8SJD - chains A and I of the 10 polymer chains in the assembly; structure by electron microscopy, 5.10 A resolution (low resolution: residue-level contacts below are approximate; hydrogen-bond / salt-bridge calls are withheld).

# Chain A
Protein: Hermes transposase
From: Musca domestica
UniProt: Q25438 (Q25438_MUSDO); numbering as in UniProt (aligned over 1-612)
Chain sequence (612 residues; row label = number of the first residue in the row):
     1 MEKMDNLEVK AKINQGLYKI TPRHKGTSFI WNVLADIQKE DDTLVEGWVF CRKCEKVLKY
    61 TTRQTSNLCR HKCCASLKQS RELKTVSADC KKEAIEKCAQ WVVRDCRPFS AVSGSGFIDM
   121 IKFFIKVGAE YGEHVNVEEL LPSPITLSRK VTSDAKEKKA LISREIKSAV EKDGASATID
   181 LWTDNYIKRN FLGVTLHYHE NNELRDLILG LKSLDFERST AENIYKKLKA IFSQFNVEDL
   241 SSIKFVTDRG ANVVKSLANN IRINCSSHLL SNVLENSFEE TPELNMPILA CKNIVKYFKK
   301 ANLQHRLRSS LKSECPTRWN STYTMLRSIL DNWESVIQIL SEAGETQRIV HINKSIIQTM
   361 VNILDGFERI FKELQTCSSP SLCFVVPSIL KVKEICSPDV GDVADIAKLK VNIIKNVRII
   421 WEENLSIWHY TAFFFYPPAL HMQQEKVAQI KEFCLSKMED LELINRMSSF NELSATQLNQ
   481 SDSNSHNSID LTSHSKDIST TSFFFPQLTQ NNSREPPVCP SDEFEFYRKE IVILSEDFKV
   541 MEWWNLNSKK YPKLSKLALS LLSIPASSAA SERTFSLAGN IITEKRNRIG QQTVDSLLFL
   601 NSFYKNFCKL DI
Not modelled in the structure: 1-80, 466-516, 610-612
Sequence notes: engineered mutation Glu2 (Gln in Q25438), Gly128 (Lys in Q25438)

# Chain I
Molecule: 46-nt DNA strand
Sequence (46 nucleotides; numbered 2 to 47; the number before each row is that of its first residue):
     2 AGAGAACTTC AACAAGCCAC AGGCAAACGT AAGCCACATA GATAAG

# Chain A / chain I interface
Contacting residue pairs (13):
  Arg107(A) - DA6(I)
  Ile145(A) - DT9(I)
  Ser148(A) - DC8(I)
  Lys585(A) - DG5(I)
  Lys585(A) - DA6(I)
  Arg586(A) - DA7(I)
  Arg588(A) - DA7(I)
  Arg588(A) - DC8(I)
  Ile589(A) - DA7(I)
  Ile589(A) - DC8(I)
  Gly590(A) - DA7(I)
  Gly590(A) - DC8(I)
  Thr593(A) - DC8(I)
Interface residues without a listed pair, chain I (6 interface residues in all): DT10

# Overview
The interface between chain A and chain I involves 9 residues on one side and 6 on the other.
Here chain A is Hermes transposase (Musca domestica) and chain I is a 46-nt DNA strand. Entry 8SJD (Cryo-EM
structure of the Hermes transposase bound to two right-ends of its DNA transposon) was determined by electron
microscopy (same publication as 8EB5 and 8EDG).
